Entry 5XWY (electron microscopy, 3.20 A resolution); this record covers chains A and B.

[Chain A]
Protein: A type VI-A CRISPR-Cas RNA-guided RNA ribonuclease, Cas13a
Organism: Leptotrichia buccalis (strain ATCC 14201 / DSM 1135 / JCM 12969 / NCTC 10249 / C-1013-b)
Reference sequence: C7NBY4 (C7NBY4_LEPBD); residues 1-1159 here = UniProt positions 1-1159
Sequence (1159 residues; each row starts with the number of its first residue):
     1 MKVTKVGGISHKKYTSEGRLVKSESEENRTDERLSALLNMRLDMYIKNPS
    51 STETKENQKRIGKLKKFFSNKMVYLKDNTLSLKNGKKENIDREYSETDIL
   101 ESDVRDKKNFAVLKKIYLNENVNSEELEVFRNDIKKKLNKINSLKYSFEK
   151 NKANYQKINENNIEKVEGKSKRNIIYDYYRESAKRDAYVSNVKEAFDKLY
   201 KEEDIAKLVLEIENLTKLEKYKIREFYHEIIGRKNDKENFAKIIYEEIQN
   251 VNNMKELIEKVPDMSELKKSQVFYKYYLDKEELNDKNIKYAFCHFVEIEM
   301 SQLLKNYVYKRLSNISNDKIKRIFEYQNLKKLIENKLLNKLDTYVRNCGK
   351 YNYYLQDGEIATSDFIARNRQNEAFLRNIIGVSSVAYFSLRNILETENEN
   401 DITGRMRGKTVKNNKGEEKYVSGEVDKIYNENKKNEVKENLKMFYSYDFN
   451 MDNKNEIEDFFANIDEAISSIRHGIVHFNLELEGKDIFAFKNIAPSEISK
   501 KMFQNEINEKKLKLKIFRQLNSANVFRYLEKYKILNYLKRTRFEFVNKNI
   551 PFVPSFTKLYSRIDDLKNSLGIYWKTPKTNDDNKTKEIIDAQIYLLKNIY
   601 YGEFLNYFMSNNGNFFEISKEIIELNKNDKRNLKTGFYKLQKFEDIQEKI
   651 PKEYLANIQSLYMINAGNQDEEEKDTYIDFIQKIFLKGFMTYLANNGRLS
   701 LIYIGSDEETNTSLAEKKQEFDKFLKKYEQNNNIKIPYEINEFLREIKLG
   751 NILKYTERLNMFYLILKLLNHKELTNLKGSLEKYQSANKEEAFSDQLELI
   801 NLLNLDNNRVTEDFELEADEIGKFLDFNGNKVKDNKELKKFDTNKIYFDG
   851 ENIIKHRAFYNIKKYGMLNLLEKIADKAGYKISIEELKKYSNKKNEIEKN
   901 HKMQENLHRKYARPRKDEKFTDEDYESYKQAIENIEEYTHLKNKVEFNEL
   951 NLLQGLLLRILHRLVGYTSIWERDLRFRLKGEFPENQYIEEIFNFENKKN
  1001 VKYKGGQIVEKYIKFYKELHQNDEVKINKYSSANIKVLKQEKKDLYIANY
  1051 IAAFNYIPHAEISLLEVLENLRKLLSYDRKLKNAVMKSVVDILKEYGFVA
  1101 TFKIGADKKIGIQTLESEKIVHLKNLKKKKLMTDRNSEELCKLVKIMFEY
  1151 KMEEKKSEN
Unresolved in the structure: 47-56, 86-109, 121-122, 1154-1159
Construct notes: engineered mutation Ala1048 (Arg in C7NBY4), Ala1053 (His in C7NBY4)

[Chain B]
Molecule: 59-nt RNA strand
Sequence (59 nucleotides; numbered 1 to 59; the number before each row is that of its first residue):
     1 GGACCACCCCAAAAAUGAAGGGGACUAAAACACAAAUCUAUCUGAAUAAA
    51 CUCUUCUUC
Unresolved in the structure: 47-52, 58-59

[Interface between chain A and chain B]
Contacting residue pairs (193; chain A residue first):
  Met1(A) - G21(B)  hydrogen bond to the phosphate
  Lys2(A) - G22(B)  phosphate contact
  Val3(A) - G21(B)  phosphate contact
  Val3(A) - G22(B)  hydrogen bond to the phosphate
  Thr4(A) - G22(B)  hydrogen bond to the phosphate
  Thr4(A) - G23(B)  hydrogen bond to the phosphate
  Lys5(A) - G23(B)  salt bridge to the phosphate
  Lys5(A) - A24(B)  phosphate contact
  Ser10(A) - G23(B)  phosphate contact
  Ser10(A) - A24(B)  phosphate contact
  His11(A) - G22(B)  sugar contact
  His11(A) - G23(B)  hydrogen bond to the phosphate
  His11(A) - C25(B)  hydrogen bond to the base
  Lys12(A) - C25(B)  base contact
  Lys13(A) - C9(B)  sugar contact
  Lys13(A) - C25(B)  base contact
  Lys135(A) - A15(B)  salt bridge to the phosphate
  Asn139(A) - A15(B)  sugar contact
  Lys140(A) - G20(B)  hydrogen bond to the phosphate
  Lys140(A) - G21(B)  salt bridge to the phosphate
  Ser143(A) - A11(B)  hydrogen bond to the sugar
  Ser143(A) - A15(B)  base contact
  Leu144(A) - G20(B)  sugar contact
  Leu144(A) - G21(B)  sugar contact
  Tyr146(A) - A11(B)  phosphate contact
  Tyr146(A) - A12(B)  phosphate contact
  Ser147(A) - C10(B)  hydrogen bond to the base
  Ser147(A) - G20(B)  hydrogen bond to the base
  Phe148(A) - G21(B)  sugar contact
  Phe148(A) - G22(B)  sugar contact
  Lys150(A) - C10(B)  phosphate contact
  Lys150(A) - A11(B)  phosphate contact
  Asn151(A) - C9(B)  hydrogen bond to the sugar
  Asn151(A) - C10(B)  sugar contact
  Asn151(A) - G21(B)  base contact
  Ser170(A) - C10(B)  phosphate contact
  Lys171(A) - A11(B)  phosphate contact
  Arg172(A) - C9(B)  phosphate contact
  Arg172(A) - C10(B)  salt bridge to the phosphate
  Tyr176(A) - C9(B)  phosphate contact
  Arg224(A) - A19(B)  hydrogen bond to the base
  His228(A) - A19(B)  salt bridge to the phosphate
  Arg233(A) - A12(B)  hydrogen bond to the base
  Arg233(A) - U16(B)  phosphate contact
  Arg233(A) - G17(B)  sugar contact
  Arg233(A) - A18(B)  hydrogen bond to the sugar
  Arg233(A) - A19(B)  salt bridge to the phosphate
  Asp236(A) - U16(B)  hydrogen bond to the base
  Lys237(A) - A14(B)  salt bridge to the phosphate
  Lys237(A) - U16(B)  sugar contact
  Ala241(A) - A13(B)  sugar contact
  Ala241(A) - U16(B)  base contact
  Lys242(A) - A13(B)  sugar contact
  Tyr245(A) - A13(B)  stacking on the base
  Lys268(A) - U16(B)  base contact
  Gln271(A) - A12(B)  hydrogen bond to the sugar
  Tyr274(A) - A11(B)  phosphate contact
  Lys275(A) - A12(B)  salt bridge to the phosphate
  Lys275(A) - A13(B)  salt bridge to the phosphate
  Tyr276(A) - A13(B)  hydrogen bond to the phosphate
  His294(A) - A12(B)  base contact
  His294(A) - A18(B)  base contact
  Glu297(A) - A12(B)  hydrogen bond to the base
  Gln302(A) - A11(B)  base contact
  Gln302(A) - G20(B)  base contact
  Lys305(A) - A11(B)  base contact
  Lys305(A) - A18(B)  hydrogen bond to the sugar
  Lys305(A) - G20(B)  hydrogen bond to the base
  Tyr307(A) - A6(B)  hydrogen bond to the phosphate
  Tyr309(A) - A19(B)  sugar contact
  Ile315(A) - C5(B)  base contact
  Ile315(A) - A6(B)  phosphate contact
  Lys319(A) - A3(B)  salt bridge to the phosphate
  Lys319(A) - C5(B)  hydrogen bond to the sugar
  Arg322(A) - G2(B)  base contact
  Arg322(A) - A3(B)  salt bridge to the phosphate
  Asn328(A) - G1(B)  base contact
  Lys331(A) - G1(B)  base contact
  Lys336(A) - C8(B)  phosphate contact
  Asn339(A) - C7(B)  hydrogen bond to the phosphate
  Asn339(A) - C8(B)  hydrogen bond to the phosphate
  Lys340(A) - C8(B)  phosphate contact
  Lys340(A) - C9(B)  salt bridge to the phosphate
  Tyr351(A) - U26(B)  phosphate contact
  Ser363(A) - C25(B)  base contact
  Ile366(A) - C25(B)  phosphate contact
  Ala367(A) - A24(B)  sugar contact
  Ala367(A) - C25(B)  sugar contact
  Arg370(A) - C25(B)  salt bridge to the phosphate
  Arg370(A) - U26(B)  hydrogen bond to the sugar
  Arg370(A) - A27(B)  salt bridge to the phosphate
  Gln371(A) - A24(B)  hydrogen bond to the base
  Arg377(A) - A27(B)  salt bridge to the phosphate
  Phe552(A) - C31(B)  sugar contact
  Pro554(A) - A32(B)  phosphate contact
  Ser555(A) - A32(B)  hydrogen bond to the phosphate
  Ser555(A) - C33(B)  phosphate contact
  Lys558(A) - C31(B)  salt bridge to the phosphate
  Lys558(A) - A32(B)  salt bridge to the phosphate
  Arg562(A) - C42(B)  salt bridge to the phosphate
  Asp565(A) - U41(B)  hydrogen bond to the sugar
  Asp565(A) - C42(B)  sugar contact
  Leu566(A) - C42(B)  sugar contact
  Ser569(A) - C42(B)  hydrogen bond to the sugar
  Lys586(A) - A36(B)  salt bridge to the phosphate
  Lys597(A) - C33(B)  hydrogen bond to the base
  Tyr601(A) - C33(B)  stacking on the base
  Asn626(A) - U43(B)  phosphate contact
  Asn626(A) - G44(B)  hydrogen bond to the phosphate
  Arg631(A) - C42(B)  hydrogen bond to the base
  Arg631(A) - U43(B)  hydrogen bond to the sugar
  Arg631(A) - U55(B)  hydrogen bond to the base
  Arg631(A) - C56(B)  hydrogen bond to the sugar
  Asn632(A) - U43(B)  hydrogen bond to the sugar
  Asn632(A) - G44(B)  hydrogen bond to the phosphate
  Phe637(A) - G44(B)  sugar contact
  Phe637(A) - A45(B)  phosphate contact
  Tyr638(A) - G44(B)  phosphate contact
  Lys639(A) - G44(B)  hydrogen bond to the phosphate
  Lys639(A) - A45(B)  phosphate contact
  Gln659(A) - A24(B)  base contact
  Ser660(A) - A24(B)  hydrogen bond to the base
  Tyr662(A) - A30(B)  hydrogen bond to the sugar
  Met663(A) - A24(B)  sugar contact
  Met663(A) - A29(B)  base contact
  Met663(A) - A30(B)  base contact
  Ile664(A) - A24(B)  phosphate contact
  Ala666(A) - A29(B)  base contact
  Ile678(A) - A30(B)  sugar contact
  Ile678(A) - C31(B)  sugar contact
  Gln682(A) - A32(B)  phosphate contact
  Lys683(A) - U43(B)  salt bridge to the phosphate
  His771(A) - A34(B)  hydrogen bond to the sugar
  Thr775(A) - A32(B)  base contact
  Asn776(A) - A32(B)  hydrogen bond to the base
  Lys778(A) - C33(B)  salt bridge to the phosphate
  Gly779(A) - A32(B)  base contact
  Lys783(A) - A30(B)  base contact
  Lys783(A) - C31(B)  hydrogen bond to the base
  Asn804(A) - C33(B)  hydrogen bond to the sugar
  Asn807(A) - A34(B)  hydrogen bond to the sugar
  Arg809(A) - A35(B)  phosphate contact
  Arg809(A) - A36(B)  salt bridge to the phosphate
  His901(A) - C38(B)  phosphate contact
  Gln904(A) - C38(B)  sugar contact
  His908(A) - A40(B)  salt bridge to the phosphate
  Ala912(A) - A40(B)  base contact
  His940(A) - C38(B)  base contact
  Arg963(A) - A28(B)  salt bridge to the phosphate
  Arg963(A) - A29(B)  salt bridge to the phosphate
  Tyr967(A) - A28(B)  sugar contact
  Ile970(A) - A28(B)  phosphate contact
  Arg1072(A) - G2(B)  salt bridge to the phosphate
  Arg1072(A) - A3(B)  sugar contact
  Arg1079(A) - G2(B)  salt bridge to the phosphate
  Arg1079(A) - A3(B)  salt bridge to the phosphate
  Arg1079(A) - C7(B)  sugar contact
  Lys1080(A) - C7(B)  sugar contact
  Lys1080(A) - U26(B)  base contact
  Lys1080(A) - A27(B)  hydrogen bond to the sugar
  Leu1081(A) - A27(B)  sugar contact
  Lys1082(A) - G1(B)  phosphate contact
  Lys1082(A) - G2(B)  salt bridge to the phosphate
  Asn1083(A) - A3(B)  hydrogen bond to the sugar
  Asn1083(A) - C4(B)  phosphate contact
  Asn1083(A) - A6(B)  hydrogen bond to the sugar
  Ala1084(A) - A27(B)  sugar contact
  Ala1084(A) - A28(B)  sugar contact
  Met1086(A) - A3(B)  sugar contact
  Lys1087(A) - C4(B)  hydrogen bond to the phosphate
  Lys1087(A) - C5(B)  salt bridge to the phosphate
  Lys1087(A) - A28(B)  sugar contact
  Ser1088(A) - A28(B)  phosphate contact
  Ser1088(A) - A29(B)  phosphate contact
  Glu1095(A) - A30(B)  phosphate contact
  Phe1102(A) - A3(B)  hydrogen bond to the base
  Ile1104(A) - A3(B)  base contact
  Ala1106(A) - G1(B)  base contact
  Lys1108(A) - G1(B)  sugar contact
  Ile1120(A) - U39(B)  sugar contact
  Val1121(A) - U39(B)  sugar contact
  His1122(A) - C38(B)  hydrogen bond to the base
  His1122(A) - U39(B)  sugar contact
  His1122(A) - A40(B)  phosphate contact
  Leu1123(A) - A40(B)  hydrogen bond to the phosphate
  Lys1124(A) - U39(B)  hydrogen bond to the sugar
  Lys1124(A) - A40(B)  hydrogen bond to the phosphate
  Asn1125(A) - A40(B)  base contact
  Lys1127(A) - C53(B)  salt bridge to the phosphate
  Thr1133(A) - C38(B)  base contact
  Asp1134(A) - C38(B)  base contact
  Arg1135(A) - C38(B)  base contact
  Arg1135(A) - U39(B)  base contact
Interface residues without a listed pair, chain A (147 interface residues in all): Lys136, Asn142, Glu225, Ile298, Lys310, Thr343, Asn347, Val553, Thr557, Lys630, Glu672, Lys772, Tyr911, Arg913, Ile935, Glu936, Thr939, Val1090, Asp1091, Tyr1096, Lys1103, Gly1105
Interface residues without a listed pair, chain B (48 interface residues in all): U37

[Overview]
147 residues of chain A face 48 of chain B across their interface; the contacts include 54 hydrogen bonds, 31
salt bridges and 2 aromatic stacking contacts. Polar pairs include His11(A)-C25(B), Ser147(A)-C10(B) and
Ser147(A)-G20(B).
Here chain A is A type VI-A CRISPR-Cas RNA-guided RNA ribonuclease, Cas13a (Leptotrichia buccalis (strain ATCC
14201 / DSM 1135 / JCM 12969 / NCTC 10249 / C-1013-b)) and chain B is a 59-nt RNA strand. Entry 5XWY (Electron
cryo-microscopy structure of LbuCas13a-crRNA binary complex) was determined by electron microscopy, deposited
together with 5XWP.
